Entry 8YFN (X-ray diffraction, 2.30 A resolution); this record covers chains A and B.

[Chain A]
Molecule: RB1-inducible coiled-coil protein 1
From: Homo sapiens
Notes: fragment: claw domain
UniProt: Q8TDY2 (RBCC1_HUMAN); residues 1490-1594 here = UniProt positions 1490-1594
Chain sequence (105 residues; numbered 1490 to 1594; the number before each row is that of its first residue):
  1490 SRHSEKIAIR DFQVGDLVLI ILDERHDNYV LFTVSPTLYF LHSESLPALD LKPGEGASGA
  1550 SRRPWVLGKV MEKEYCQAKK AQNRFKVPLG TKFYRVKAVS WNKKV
Not modelled in the structure: 1490-1493, 1543-1550, 1592-1594
UniProt features mapped onto this chain:
  - natural variant: R1514 (R1514C: In a breast cancer sample)
Metal / ion sites: Mg2+: A1497, F1521

[Chain B]
Molecule: TNIP1_FIR_pS123 peptide with an elongated C terminus
UniProt: Q15025 (TNIP1_HUMAN); residues 99-114 here correspond to UniProt positions 118-133 (UniProt number = residue number + 19)
Chain sequence (16 residues; numbered 99 to 114; the number before each row is that of its first residue):
    99 SSGTSSEFEV VTPEEQ
Not modelled in the structure: 99-102, 112-114
Modified positions: S104 (phosphoserine; SEP)
What the authors report for this chain:
  - conformationally variable residues (order/disorder transition): T110 to Q114 (from molecular simulation)

[How chain A and chain B interact]
Contacting residue pairs - 23 pairs, chain A then chain B:
  E1563(A) - V108(B)
  Y1564(A) - V108(B)
  Y1564(A) - V109(B)  hydrogen bond (backbone-backbone)
  Y1564(A) - P111(B)  hydrophobic
  C1565(A) - F106(B)  hydrophobic
  C1565(A) - E107(B)
  C1565(A) - V109(B)
  Q1566(A) - F106(B)
  Q1566(A) - E107(B)  hydrogen bond (backbone-backbone)
  Q1566(A) - V109(B)
  A1567(A) - E105(B)
  K1568(A) - S104(B)
  K1568(A) - E105(B)  hydrogen bond (backbone-backbone)
  K1568(A) - F106(B)
  K1569(A) - S104(B)
  K1569(A) - E105(B)  hydrogen bond (backbone-backbone)
  N1572(A) - E105(B)
  R1573(A) - S103(B)
  R1573(A) - E105(B)  salt bridge
  R1573(A) - F106(B)
  F1574(A) - F106(B)  hydrophobic
  F1582(A) - F106(B)  hydrophobic
  R1584(A) - F106(B)
Also at the interface, not in a pair above, chain A (15 interface residues in all): Q1571, K1581, Y1583
Also at the interface, not in a pair above, chain B (9 interface residues in all): T110
The authors on this interface:
  - hot spots on chain A (mutagenesis) - Y1564A, R1573E, F1574A, F1582A: abolished binding to TNIP1_FIR_pS123 peptide with an elongated C terminus (chain B)

[Overview]
15 residues of chain A and 9 residues of chain B are in contact, with 4 hydrogen bonds and 1 salt bridge.
Among the polar pairs are R1573(A)-E105(B), Y1564(A)-V109(B) and Q1566(A)-E107(B). The paper reports that
Y1564A, R1573E and F1574A of chain A, among others, abolish binding to TNIP1_FIR_pS123 peptide with an
elongated C terminus (chain B); conformational variability at T110(B).
Chain A is RB1-inducible coiled-coil protein 1 (Homo sapiens) and chain B is TNIP1_FIR_pS123 peptide with an
elongated C terminus; the structure, Crystal structure of FIP200 claw in complex with TNIP1_FIR_pS123 peptide
with an elongated C terminus, was determined by X-ray diffraction, deposited together with 8YFK, 8YFL and
8YFM.
